Entry 4XIW (X-ray diffraction, 2.60 A resolution); this record covers chains A and G.

== Chain A (and G) ==
Protein: Carbonic anhydrase, alpha type
From: Chlamydomonas reinhardtii
Notes: chain G of this document is another copy of the same molecule, construct and numbering; everything in this record applies to it too
UniProt: Q39588 (Q39588_CHLRE); numbering as in UniProt (aligned over 73-310)
Amino-acid sequence (239 residues; numbered 72 to 310; the number before each row is that of its first residue):
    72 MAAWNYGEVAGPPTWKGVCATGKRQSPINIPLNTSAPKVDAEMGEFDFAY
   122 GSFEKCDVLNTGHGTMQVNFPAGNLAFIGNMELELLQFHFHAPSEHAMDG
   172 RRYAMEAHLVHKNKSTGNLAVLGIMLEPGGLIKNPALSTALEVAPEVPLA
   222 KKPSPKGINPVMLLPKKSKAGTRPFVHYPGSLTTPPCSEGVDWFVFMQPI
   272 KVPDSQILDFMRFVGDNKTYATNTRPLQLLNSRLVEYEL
Unresolved in the structure: 72-73 (chain G: 72)
Disulfides: Cys-90/Cys-258
Sequence notes: initiating methionine (72)
Bound ions: Zn2+: His-160, His-162, His-179 (together with 5-acetamido-1,3,4-thiadiazole-2-sulfonamide)
Residues lining bound ligands:
  - dihydrogenphosphate ion (2HP), molecule 1: Phe-117, Asp-118, Phe-119, Lys-238, Arg-244
  - dihydrogenphosphate ion (2HP), molecule 2: Pro-199, Gly-200, Asp-275
  - 5-acetamido-1,3,4-thiadiazole-2-sulfonamide: Gln-158, His-160, His-162, Glu-166, His-179, Val-181, Leu-190, Val-192, Ser-252, Leu-253, Thr-254, Thr-255, Trp-264
Reported in the primary citation:
  - conformationally variable residues (loop rearrangement): Ser-123 to Glu-125
  - contacts within the chain: Glu-125/Asn-145 (hydrogen bond)
  - Zn2+ coordination: His-160, His-162, His-179
  - binding site for 5-acetamido-1,3,4-thiadiazole-2-sulfonamide: Val-181, Val-192, Leu-253, Thr-254, Thr-255
  - binding site for dihydrogenphosphate ion: Asp-275

== Chain A / chain G interface ==
Contacting residue pairs - 73 pairs, chain A then chain G:
  Trp-75(A) with Trp-86(G), hydrophobic; His-134(G), hydrogen bond (backbone-side chain); Thr-255(G); Pro-256(G)
  Asn-76(A) with Gly-82(G); Trp-86(G), hydrogen bond (backbone-side chain)
  Tyr-77(A) with Val-80(G); Ala-81(G), hydrogen bond (backbone-backbone); Gly-82(G), hydrogen bond (backbone-backbone); Pro-83(G); His-134(G); His-162(G); Thr-255(G); Asn-294(G), hydrogen bond (side chain-backbone); Thr-295(G)
  Gly-78(A) with Val-80(G)
  Glu-79(A) with Glu-79(G); Val-80(G); Ala-81(G), hydrogen bond (backbone-backbone)
  Val-80(A) with Tyr-77(G); Gly-78(G); Glu-79(G); Val-80(G), hydrophobic
  Ala-81(A) with Tyr-77(G), hydrogen bond (backbone-backbone); Glu-79(G), hydrogen bond (backbone-backbone); Ala-81(G), hydrophobic
  Gly-82(A) with Asn-76(G); Tyr-77(G), hydrogen bond (backbone-backbone)
  Pro-83(A) with Tyr-77(G)
  Trp-86(A) with Trp-75(G), hydrophobic; Asn-76(G), hydrogen bond (side chain-backbone); Tyr-77(G), hydrophobic
  His-134(A) with Trp-75(G), hydrogen bond; Tyr-77(G)
  His-162(A) with Tyr-77(G)
  Pro-164(A) with Thr-290(G); Tyr-291(G)
  Gly-171(A) with Lys-289(G)
  Arg-172(A) with Arg-283(G); Lys-289(G)
  Arg-173(A) with Arg-283(G), hydrogen bond (backbone-side chain); Lys-289(G), hydrogen bond (backbone-backbone); Thr-290(G)
  Tyr-174(A) with Tyr-291(G)
  Ala-175(A) with Tyr-291(G)
  Pro-199(A) with Leu-279(G), hydrophobic; Tyr-291(G)
  Thr-255(A) with Trp-75(G); Tyr-77(G)
  Pro-256(A) with Trp-75(G), hydrophobic
  Asp-275(A) with Asp-275(G); Ser-276(G); Leu-279(G)
  Ser-276(A) with Asp-275(G), hydrogen bond (backbone-side chain)
  Ile-278(A) with Leu-279(G), hydrophobic
  Leu-279(A) with Pro-199(G), hydrophobic; Asp-275(G); Ile-278(G), hydrophobic
  Met-282(A) with Met-282(G), hydrophobic
  Arg-283(A) with Arg-172(G); Arg-173(G), hydrogen bond (side chain-backbone)
  Lys-289(A) with Gly-171(G); Arg-172(G); Arg-173(G), hydrogen bond (backbone-backbone)
  Thr-290(A) with Pro-164(G); Arg-173(G)
  Tyr-291(A) with Pro-164(G); Tyr-174(G); Ala-175(G); Pro-199(G)
  Asn-294(A) with Tyr-77(G), hydrogen bond (backbone-side chain)
  Thr-295(A) with Tyr-77(G)
  Arg-296(A) with Tyr-77(G)
Other interface residues (no listed pair), chain A (35 interface residues in all): Asn-288, Thr-293
Other interface residues (no listed pair), chain G (36 interface residues in all): Glu-166, Asn-288, Thr-293, Arg-296

== In short ==
Chain A and chain G form an interface of 35 and 36 residues respectively, with 17 hydrogen bonds. Among the
polar pairs are Trp-75(A)/His-134(G), Asn-76(A)/Trp-86(G) and Tyr-77(A)/Asn-294(G). Chain A binds
5-acetamido-1,3,4-thiadiazole-2-sulfonamide and dihydrogenphosphate ion. The paper reports a binding site for
5-acetamido-1,3,4-thiadiazole-2-sulfonamide at Val-181(A), Val-192(A) and Leu-253(A) among others; a binding
site for dihydrogenphosphate ion at Asp-275(A).
Chain A and chain G are both Carbonic anhydrase, alpha type (Chlamydomonas reinhardtii); the structure,
Carbonic anhydrase Cah3 from Chlamydomonas reinhardtii in complex with acetazolamide, was determined by X-ray
diffraction together with 4XIX from the same study.
